PDB entry 8I4V | electron microscopy, 5.97 A resolution (low resolution: residue-level contacts below are approximate; hydrogen-bond / salt-bridge calls are withheld) | chains B and C of the 4 polymer chains in the assembly

# Chain B
Name: Structural maintenance of chromosomes protein 6
Source organism: Saccharomyces cerevisiae S288C
UniProt: Q12749 (SMC6_YEAST); numbering as in UniProt (aligned over 1-1114)
Sequence (1114 residues; numbered 1 to 1114; the number before each row is that of its first residue):
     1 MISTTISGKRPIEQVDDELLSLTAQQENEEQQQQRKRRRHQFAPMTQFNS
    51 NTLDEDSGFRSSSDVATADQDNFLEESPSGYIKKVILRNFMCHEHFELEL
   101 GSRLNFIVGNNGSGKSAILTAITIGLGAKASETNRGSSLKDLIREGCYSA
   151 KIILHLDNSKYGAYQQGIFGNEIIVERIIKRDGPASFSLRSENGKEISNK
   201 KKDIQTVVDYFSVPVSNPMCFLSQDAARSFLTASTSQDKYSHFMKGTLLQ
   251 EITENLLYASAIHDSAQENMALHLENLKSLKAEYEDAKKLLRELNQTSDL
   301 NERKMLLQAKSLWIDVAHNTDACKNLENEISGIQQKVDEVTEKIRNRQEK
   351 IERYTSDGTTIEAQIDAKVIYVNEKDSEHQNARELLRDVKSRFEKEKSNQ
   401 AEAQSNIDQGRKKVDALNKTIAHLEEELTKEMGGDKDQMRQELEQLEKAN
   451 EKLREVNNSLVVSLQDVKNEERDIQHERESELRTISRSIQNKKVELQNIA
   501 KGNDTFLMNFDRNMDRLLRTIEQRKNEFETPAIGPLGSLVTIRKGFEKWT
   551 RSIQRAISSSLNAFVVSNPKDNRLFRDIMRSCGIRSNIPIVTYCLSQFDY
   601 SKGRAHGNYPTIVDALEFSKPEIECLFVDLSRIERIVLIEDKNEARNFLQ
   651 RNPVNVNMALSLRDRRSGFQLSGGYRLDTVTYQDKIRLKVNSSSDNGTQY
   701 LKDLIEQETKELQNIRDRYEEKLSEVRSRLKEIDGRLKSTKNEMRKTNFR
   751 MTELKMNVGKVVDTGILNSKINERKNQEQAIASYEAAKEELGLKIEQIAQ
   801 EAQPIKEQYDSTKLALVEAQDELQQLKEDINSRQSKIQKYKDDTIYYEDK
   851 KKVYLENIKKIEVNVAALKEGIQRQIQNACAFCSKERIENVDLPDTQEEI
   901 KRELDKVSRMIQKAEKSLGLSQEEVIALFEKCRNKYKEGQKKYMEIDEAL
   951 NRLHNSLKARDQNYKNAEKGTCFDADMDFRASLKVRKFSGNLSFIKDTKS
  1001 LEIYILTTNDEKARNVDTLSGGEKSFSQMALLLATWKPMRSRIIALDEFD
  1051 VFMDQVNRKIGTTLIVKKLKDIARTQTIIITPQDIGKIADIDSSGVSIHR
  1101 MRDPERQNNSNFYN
Disordered / not traced: 1-286, 402-790, 931-1114
Swiss-Prot annotation at these positions:
  - motif: R35 to R39 (Nuclear localization signal)
  - binding site (ATP): G109 to S116

# Chain C
Name: E3 SUMO-protein ligase MMS21
Source organism: Saccharomyces cerevisiae S288C
Notes: EC 2.3.2.-
UniProt: P38632 (NSE2_YEAST); residue numbers follow UniProt; this construct covers 4-254
Sequence (251 residues; each row starts with the number of its first residue):
     4 NDNPIPKSVPLHPKSGKYFHNLHARDLSNIYQQCYKQIDETINQLVDSTS
    54 PSTIGIEEQVADITSTYKLLSTYESESNSFDEHIKDLKKNFKQSSDACPQ
   104 IDLSTWDKYRTGELTAPKLSELYLNMPTPEPATMVNNTDTLKILKVLPYI
   154 WNDPTCVIPDLQNPADEDDLQIEGGKIELTCPITCKPYEAPLISRKCNHV
   204 FDRDGIQNYLQGYTTRDCPQAACSQVVSMRDFVRDPIMELRCKIAKMKES
   254 Q
Swiss-Prot annotation at these positions:
  - zinc finger: D169 (SP-RING-type)
  - binding site (Zn(2+)): C200, H202, C221, C226

# How chain B and chain C interact
Residue-residue contacts - 14 pairs, chain B then chain C:
  E828(B) with N24(C); H26(C)
  S832(B) with N24(C)
  S835(B) with H23(C)
  K836(B) with K20(C); H23(C)
  Q838(B) with H23(C)
  K839(B) with P16(C); G19(C); K20(C); H23(C)
  Y840(B) with K20(C)
  D843(B) with P16(C)
  Y846(B) with D99(C)
Interface residues without a listed pair, chain B (10 interface residues in all): Q820
Interface residues without a listed pair, chain C (9 interface residues in all): N32, K95

# Summary
10 residues of chain B face 9 of chain C across their interface. UniProt lists 8 ATP-binding residues on chain
B; 4 Zn2+-binding residues on chain C.
Here chain B is Structural maintenance of chromosomes protein 6 and chain C is E3 SUMO-protein ligase MMS21,
both from Saccharomyces cerevisiae S288C. Entry 8I4V (Cryo-EM structure of 5-subunit Smc5/6 arm region) was
determined by electron microscopy, deposited together with 7YLM, 7YMD, 7YQH, 8HQS, 8I13, 8I21 and 6 further
entries.
